6VKN - chains A and H of the 12 polymer chains in the assembly; structure by electron microscopy, 3.70 A resolution.

# Chain A
Molecule: Envelope glycoprotein gp160
Organism: Human immunodeficiency virus 1
UniProt: Q2N0S6 (Q2N0S6_9HIV1); the construct lacks a stretch of the UniProt sequence and is renumbered around it, so the offset changes along the chain: 31-141 = UniProt 30-140; 150-185 = UniProt 141-176; 188-309 = UniProt 187-308; 312-323 = UniProt 309-320; 2 more segments
Amino-acid sequence (475 residues; each row starts with the number of its first residue; note: 13 numbers in that range are skipped by the numbering (no residue carries them; nothing is unmodelled there); a row labelled like 185A-185J holds insertion residues (185A, then the next letters in order)):
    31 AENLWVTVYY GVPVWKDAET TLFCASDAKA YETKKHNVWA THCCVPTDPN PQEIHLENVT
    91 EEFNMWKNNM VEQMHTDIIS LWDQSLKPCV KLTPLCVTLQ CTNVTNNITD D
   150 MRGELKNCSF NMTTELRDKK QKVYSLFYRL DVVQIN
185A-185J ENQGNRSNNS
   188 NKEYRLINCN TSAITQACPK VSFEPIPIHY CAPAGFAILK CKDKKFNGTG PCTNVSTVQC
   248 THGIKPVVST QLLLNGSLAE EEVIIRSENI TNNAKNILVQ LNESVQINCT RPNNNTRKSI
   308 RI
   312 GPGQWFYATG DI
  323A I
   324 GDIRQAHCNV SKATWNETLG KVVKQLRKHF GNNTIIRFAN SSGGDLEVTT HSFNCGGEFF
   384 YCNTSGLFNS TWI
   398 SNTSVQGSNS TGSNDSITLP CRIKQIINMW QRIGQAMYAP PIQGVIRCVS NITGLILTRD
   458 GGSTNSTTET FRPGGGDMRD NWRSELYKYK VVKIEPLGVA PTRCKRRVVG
Disordered / not traced: 61-65, 185A-185J, 398-412, 504-507
Cystine bridges: Cys119-Cys205, Cys126-Cys196, Cys131-Cys157, Cys218-Cys247, Cys228-Cys239, Cys296-Cys331, Cys378-Cys445, Cys385-Cys418
Covalently attached groups: N-acetylglucosamine (NAG) linked to Asn88, Asn133, Asn156, Asn160, Asn197, Asn234, Asn241, Asn262, Asn276, Asn289, Asn295, Asn301, Asn332, Asn339, Asn355, Asn386, Asn392, Asn448
Differences from the reference sequence: engineered mutation Lys64 (Glu63 in Q2N0S6), Cys73 (Ala72 in Q2N0S6), Thr240 (Pro239 in Q2N0S6), Asn241 (Ser240 in Q2N0S6), Ile271 (Met270 in Q2N0S6), Leu288 (Phe287 in Q2N0S6), Glu290 (Thr289 in Q2N0S6), Ser291 (Pro290 in Q2N0S6), Trp316 (Ala313 in Q2N0S6), Asn332 (Thr330 in Q2N0S6), Cys501 (Ala498 in Q2N0S6)

# Chain H
Molecule: RM19R Heavy Chain
Organism: Macaca mulatta
Amino-acid sequence (121 residues; numbered 1 to 113 plus 8 insertion-coded residues; the number before each row is that of its first residue; a row labelled like 82A-82C holds insertion residues (82A, then the next letters in order)):
     1 EVQLVESGPG LVRPSETLSL TCAVSGDSIS TNNGW
   35A S
    36 WIRQTPGKGL EWIGYIN
   52A G
    53 RSGSTRYNPS LQSRVTISTD TSGNQFSLKV
82A-82C NSV
    83 TAADTAKYYC AFFWSTYY
100A-100C KRF
   101 DVWGPGVRVT VSS
Disordered / not traced: 113
Cystine bridges: Cys22-Cys92

# How chain A and chain H interact
Residue-residue contacts - 7 pairs, chain A then chain H:
  Tyr39(A) - Tyr100(H)  hydrogen bond
  Thr499(A) - Tyr99(H)
  Thr499(A) - Tyr100(H)
  Arg500(A) - Ser97(H)  hydrogen bond
  Arg500(A) - Thr98(H)  hydrogen bond (side chain-backbone)
  Arg500(A) - Tyr99(H)  hydrogen bond (backbone-backbone)
  Cys501(A) - Tyr99(H)  hydrophobic
Other interface residues (no listed pair), chain H (6 interface residues in all): Lys100A, Arg100B
Interface features reported in the paper:
  - epitope / paratope residues, chain A: Arg500(A)

# Summary
Chain A and chain H form an interface of 4 and 6 residues respectively; the contacts include 4 hydrogen bonds.
Polar contacts include Tyr39(A)-Tyr100(H), Arg500(A)-Ser97(H) and Arg500(A)-Thr98(H). Covalently linked
N-acetylglucosamine: at Asn88(A), Asn133(A), Asn156(A), Asn160(A), Asn197(A) and Asn234(A) and 12 more. From
the paper: the epitope/paratope residue Arg500(A).
Here chain A is Envelope glycoprotein gp160 (Human immunodeficiency virus 1) and chain H is RM19R Heavy Chain
(Macaca mulatta). Entry 6VKN (BG505 SOSIP.v5.2.N241.N289 in complex with rhesus macaque Fab RM19R) was
determined by electron microscopy (same publication as 6VL5 and 6VL6).
